4Y8H - chains E and F of the 34 polymer chains in the assembly; structure by X-ray diffraction, 2.50 A resolution.

# Chain E
Protein: Proteasome subunit alpha type-6
From: Saccharomyces cerevisiae (strain ATCC 204508 / S288c)
Notes: EC 3.4.25.1
Reference sequence: P40302 (PSA6_YEAST); residues 0-233 here correspond to UniProt positions 1-234 (UniProt number = residue number + 1)
Sequence (234 residues; numbered 0 to 233; the number before each row is that of its first residue; numbering starts at 0):
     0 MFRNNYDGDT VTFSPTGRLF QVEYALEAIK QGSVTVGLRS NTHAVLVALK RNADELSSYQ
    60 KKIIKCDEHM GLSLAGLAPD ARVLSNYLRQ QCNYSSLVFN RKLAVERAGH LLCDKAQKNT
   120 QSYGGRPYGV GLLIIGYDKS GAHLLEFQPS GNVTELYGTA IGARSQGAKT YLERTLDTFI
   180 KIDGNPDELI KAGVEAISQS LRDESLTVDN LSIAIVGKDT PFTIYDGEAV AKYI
Unresolved in the structure: 0-2
Swiss-Prot annotation at these positions:
  - modified residue: Ser13 (Phosphoserine)
  - cross-link: Lys190 (Glycyl lysine isopeptide (Lys-Gly) (interchain with G-Cter in ubiquitin))

# Chain F
Protein: Probable proteasome subunit alpha type-7
From: Saccharomyces cerevisiae (strain ATCC 204508 / S288c)
Notes: EC 3.4.25.1
Reference sequence: P21242 (PSA7_YEAST); residues -3 to 284 here correspond to UniProt positions 1-288 (UniProt number = residue number + 4)
Sequence (288 residues; row label = number of the first residue in the row; numbers below 1 keep their minus sign (Met-3 is residue -3)):
    -3 MTSIGTGYDL SNSVFSPDGR NFQVEYAVKA VENGTTSIGI KCNDGVVFAV EKLITSKLLV
    57 PQKNVKIQVV DRHIGCVYSG LIPDGRHLVN RGREEAASFK KLYKTPIPIP AFADRLGQYV
   117 QAHTLYNSVR PFGVSTIFGG VDKNGAHLYM LEPSGSYWGY KGAATGKGRQ SAKAELEKLV
   177 DHHPEGLSAR EAVKQAAKII YLAHEDNKEK DFELEISWCS LSETNGLHKF VKGDLLQEAI
   237 DFAQKEINGD DDEDEDDSDN VMSSDDENAP VATNANATTD QEGDIHLE
Unresolved in the structure: -3 to 1, 245-284
Swiss-Prot annotation at these positions:
  - modified residue: Thr-2 (N-acetylthreonine)

# Chain E / chain F interface
Contacting residue pairs (62; chain E residue first):
  Asn4(E) - Leu6(F)
  Tyr5(E) - Asp5(F)  hydrogen bond
  Tyr5(E) - Leu6(F)  hydrophobic
  Thr9(E) - Arg126(F)
  Val10(E) - Asn123(F)
  Val10(E) - Ser124(F)
  Val10(E) - Val125(F)
  Val10(E) - Arg126(F)
  Thr11(E) - Leu6(F)
  Thr11(E) - Gln19(F)
  Phe12(E) - Gln19(F)
  Phe12(E) - Tyr22(F)
  Phe12(E) - Ala23(F)  hydrophobic
  Phe12(E) - Arg126(F)
  Phe12(E) - Pro127(F)
  Ser13(E) - Tyr22(F)
  Pro14(E) - Tyr22(F)  hydrophobic
  Pro14(E) - Lys25(F)
  Thr15(E) - Lys25(F)
  Gly16(E) - Tyr22(F)
  Gly16(E) - Ala26(F)
  Leu18(E) - Leu77(F)  hydrophobic
  Leu18(E) - Arg126(F)
  Glu105(E) - Lys59(F)  salt bridge
  His109(E) - Arg82(F)
  Cys112(E) - Arg82(F)
  Asp113(E) - Arg82(F)  salt bridge
  Asp113(E) - Asn86(F)
  Gln116(E) - Pro79(F)
  Gln116(E) - Asp80(F)
  Gln116(E) - His83(F)  hydrogen bond
  Thr119(E) - Arg126(F)  hydrogen bond (backbone-side chain)
  Gln120(E) - His119(F)
  Gln120(E) - Val125(F)
  Gln120(E) - Arg126(F)  hydrogen bond (backbone-backbone)
  Gln120(E) - Phe128(F)
  Ser121(E) - Ser124(F)
  Tyr122(E) - Ser124(F)  hydrogen bond (backbone-backbone)
  His142(E) - Lys59(F)
  Ser149(E) - Pro79(F)
  Gly150(E) - Pro79(F)
  Asn151(E) - Ile78(F)
  Asn151(E) - Pro79(F)
  Thr153(E) - Leu55(F)
  Thr153(E) - Asn60(F)
  Glu154(E) - Leu55(F)
  Glu154(E) - Val56(F)  hydrogen bond (backbone-backbone)
  Glu154(E) - Lys59(F)
  Glu154(E) - Asn60(F)  hydrogen bond (backbone-side chain)
  Leu155(E) - Leu54(F)
  Leu155(E) - Leu55(F)  hydrophobic
  Leu155(E) - Val56(F)
  Tyr156(E) - Leu54(F)  hydrogen bond (backbone-backbone)
  Tyr156(E) - Leu55(F)
  Tyr156(E) - Val56(F)
  Tyr156(E) - Pro57(F)
  Gly157(E) - Leu54(F)
  Lys168(E) - Leu54(F)
  Leu171(E) - Leu54(F)
  Glu172(E) - Ser52(F)  hydrogen bond
  Glu172(E) - Lys53(F)
  Leu175(E) - Lys53(F)
Also at the interface, not in a pair above, chain E (36 interface residues in all): Arg38, Ser139, Val152
Also at the interface, not in a pair above, chain F (30 interface residues in all): Gly129

# In short
The interface between chain E and chain F involves 36 residues on one side and 30 on the other; the contacts
include 9 hydrogen bonds and 2 salt bridges. Among the polar pairs are Glu105(E)-Lys59(F), Asp113(E)-Arg82(F)
and Tyr5(E)-Asp5(F).
Chain E is Proteasome subunit alpha type-6 and chain F is Probable proteasome subunit alpha type-7, both from
Saccharomyces cerevisiae (strain ATCC 204508 / S288c); the structure, Yeast 20S proteasome in complex with
N3-APAL-ep, was determined by X-ray diffraction, deposited together with 4Y69, 4Y6A, 4Y6V, 4Y6Z, 4Y70, 4Y74
and 34 further entries.
